PDB entry 7KLB | X-ray diffraction, 2.16 A resolution | chains A and B

== Chain A (and B) ==
Molecule: Superoxide dismutase [Mn], mitochondrial
From: Homo sapiens
Notes: EC 1.15.1.1; chain B of this document is another copy of the same molecule, construct and numbering; everything in this record applies to it too
Reference sequence: P04179 (SODM_HUMAN); residues 1-198 here correspond to UniProt positions 25-222 (UniProt number = residue number + 24)
Chain sequence (199 residues; row label = number of the first residue in the row; numbering starts at 0):
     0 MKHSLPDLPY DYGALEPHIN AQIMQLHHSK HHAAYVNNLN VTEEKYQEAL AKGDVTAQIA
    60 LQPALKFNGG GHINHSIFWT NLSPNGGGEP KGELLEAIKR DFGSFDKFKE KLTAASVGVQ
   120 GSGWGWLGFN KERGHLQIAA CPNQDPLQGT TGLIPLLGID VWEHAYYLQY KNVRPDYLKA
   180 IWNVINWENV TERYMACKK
Construct notes: initiating methionine (0)
Modified residues: Cys196 (cysteinesulfonic acid; OCS)
Ion coordination: K+: Tyr11, Gly12, Ile18; Mn2+: His26, His74, Asp159, His163
Reported in the primary citation:
  - Mn2+ coordination: His26, His74, Asp159, His163
  - catalytic residues: His30, Gln143, Tyr166
  - contacts within the chain: Tyr34-Gln143 (hydrogen bond), Trp123-Gln143
  - catalytic residues: Tyr34 (proposed by the authors, not directly observed)
  - mutagenesis - Q143N: abolished catalytic activity (citing earlier work)
  - mutagenesis - H30Q, W123F: decreased catalytic activity on Mn3+ -> Mn2+ (citing earlier work)
  - mutagenesis - W123F: abolished catalytic activity on Mn2+ -> Mn3+ transition (citing earlier work)
  - mutagenesis - Y34F: abolished catalytic activity on Mn2+ -> Mn3+ redox cycle (citing earlier work)
  - mutagenesis - Y34F, Y166F (30-fold): decreased catalytic activity (citing earlier work)
  - catalytic residues: Trp123 (from molecular simulation)

== Chain A / chain B interface ==
Pairs across the interface (39; chain A residue first):
  His2(A) - Gly52(B)
  His2(A) - Val54(B)
  Glu42(A) - Leu49(B)
  Glu42(A) - Gln57(B)  hydrogen bond
  Tyr45(A) - Tyr45(B)  hydrophobic
  Tyr45(A) - Leu64(B)
  Gln46(A) - Leu49(B)
  Leu49(A) - Glu42(B)
  Leu49(A) - Gln46(B)
  Gly52(A) - His2(B)
  Val54(A) - His2(B)
  Val54(A) - Glu42(B)
  Val54(A) - Gly68(B)
  Val54(A) - Ile72(B)  hydrophobic
  Thr55(A) - Ile72(B)
  Thr55(A) - Gly148(B)
  Gln57(A) - Glu42(B)  hydrogen bond
  Gln57(A) - Leu64(B)
  Ile58(A) - Leu64(B)  hydrophobic
  Ile58(A) - Lys65(B)
  Ile58(A) - Gly69(B)
  Ile58(A) - Pro145(B)  hydrophobic
  Ala59(A) - Gly148(B)
  Gln61(A) - Gln61(B)  hydrogen bond (backbone-side chain)
  Gln61(A) - Leu64(B)
  Gln61(A) - Lys65(B)
  Leu64(A) - Tyr45(B)
  Leu64(A) - Gln57(B)
  Leu64(A) - Gln61(B)
  Lys65(A) - Ile58(B)
  Lys65(A) - Gln61(B)
  Gly68(A) - Val54(B)
  Gly69(A) - Ile58(B)
  Ile72(A) - Val54(B)  hydrophobic
  Ile72(A) - Thr55(B)
  Pro145(A) - Ile58(B)  hydrophobic
  Gln147(A) - Thr55(B)
  Gly148(A) - Thr55(B)
  Gly148(A) - Ala59(B)
Interface residues without a listed pair, chain A (23 interface residues in all): Met0, Leu38, Thr149
Interface residues without a listed pair, chain B (22 interface residues in all): Leu38, Gln147, Thr149

== Summary ==
23 residues of chain A and 22 residues of chain B are in contact, with 3 hydrogen bonds. Among the polar pairs
are Glu42(A)-Gln57(B) and Gln61(A)-Gln61(B). The paper reports catalytic residues His30(A), Gln143(A) and
Tyr166(A) among others; H30Q and W123F of chain A reduce catalytic activity on Mn3+ -> Mn2+; 5 substitutions
were tested in all.
Both chains are Superoxide dismutase [Mn], mitochondrial (Homo sapiens). Entry 7KLB (X-ray Counterpart to
Neutron Structure of Reduced Human MnSOD) was determined by X-ray diffraction (same publication as 7KKU).
